PDB entry 1FFV | X-ray diffraction, 2.25 A resolution | chains B and C of the 6 polymer chains in the assembly

[Chain B]
Protein: Cutl, molybdoprotein of carbon monoxide dehydrogenase
Source organism: Hydrogenophaga pseudoflava
Chain sequence (803 residues; each row starts with the number of its first residue):
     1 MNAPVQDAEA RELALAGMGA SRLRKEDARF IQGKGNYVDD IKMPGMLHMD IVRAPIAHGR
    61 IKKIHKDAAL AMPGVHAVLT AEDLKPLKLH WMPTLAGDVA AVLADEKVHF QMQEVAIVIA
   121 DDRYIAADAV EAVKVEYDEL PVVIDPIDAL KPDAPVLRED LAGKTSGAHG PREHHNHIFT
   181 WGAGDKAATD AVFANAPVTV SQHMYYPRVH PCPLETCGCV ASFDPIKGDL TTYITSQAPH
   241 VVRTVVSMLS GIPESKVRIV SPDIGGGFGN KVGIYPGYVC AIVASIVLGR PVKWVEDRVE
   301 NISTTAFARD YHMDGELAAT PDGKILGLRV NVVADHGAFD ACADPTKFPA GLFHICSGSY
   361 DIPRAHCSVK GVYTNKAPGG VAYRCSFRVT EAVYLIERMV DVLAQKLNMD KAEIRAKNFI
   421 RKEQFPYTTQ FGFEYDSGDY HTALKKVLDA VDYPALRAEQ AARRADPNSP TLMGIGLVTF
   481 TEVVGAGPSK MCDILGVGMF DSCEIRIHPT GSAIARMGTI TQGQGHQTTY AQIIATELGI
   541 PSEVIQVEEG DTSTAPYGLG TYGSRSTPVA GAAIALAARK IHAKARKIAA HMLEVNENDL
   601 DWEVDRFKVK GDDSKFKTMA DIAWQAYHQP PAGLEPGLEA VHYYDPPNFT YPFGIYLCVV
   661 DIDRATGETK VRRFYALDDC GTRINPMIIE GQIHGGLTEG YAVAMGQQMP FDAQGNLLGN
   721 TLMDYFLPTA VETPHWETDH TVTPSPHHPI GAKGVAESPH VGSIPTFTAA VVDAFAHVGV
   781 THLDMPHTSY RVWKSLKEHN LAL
Disordered / not traced: 1-6
Sequence notes: conflict G19 (Arg in 4098682), A20 (Pro in 4098682), S21 (Arg in 4098682), R22 (Ala in 4098682), L23 (Cys in 4098682), R24 (Ala in 4098682), L456 (Trp in 4098682); modified residue (384-385)
Modified / non-standard residues: R384 (c-gamma-hydroxy arginine; ARO); C385 (s-selanyl cysteine; CSZ)
Residues lining bound ligands: molybdenum cofactor (PCD; (molybdopterin-cytosine dinucleotide-S,S)-dioxo-aqua-molybdenum(V)): Q237, G266, G267, F268, G269, V272, A382, Y383, R384, C385, Q522, G523, Q524, G525, H526, T529, T561, Y562, G563, S564, R565, S566, T567, P568, C680, T682, R683, I684, N685, I688, I689, Q692, A752, K753, G754, V755, A756, E757

[Chain C]
Protein: Cutm, flavoprotein of carbon monoxide dehydrogenase
Source organism: Hydrogenophaga pseudoflava
UniProtKB: P19914 (DCMM_HYDPS); aligned to UniProt positions 1-287 over residues 1-287
Chain sequence (287 residues; numbered 1 to 287; the number before each row is that of its first residue):
     1 MIPPRFEYHA PKSVGEAVAL LGQLGSDAKL LAGGHSLLPM MKLRFAQPEH LIDINRIPEL
    61 RGIREEGSTV VIGAMTVEND LISSPIVQAR LPLLAEAAKL IADPQVRNRG TIGGDIAHGD
   121 PGNDHPALSI AVEAHFVLEG PNGRRTVPAD GFFLGTYMTL LEENEVMVEI RVPAFAQGTG
   181 WAYEKLKRKT GDWATAGCAV VMRKSGNTVS HIRIALTNVA PTALRAEAAE AALLGKAFTK
   241 EAVQAAADAA IAICEPAEDL RGDADYKTAM AGQMVKRALN AAWARCA
Sequence notes: conflict A89 (Gln177 in P19914), G119 (Asn207 in P19914), D120 (His in P19914), A226 (Arg in P19914), A228 (Gly in P19914), A229 (Gly in P19914), E230 (Arg in P19914), A231 (Ser in P19914), A232 (Arg in P19914)
Swiss-Prot annotation at these positions:
  - binding site (FAD): A32 to S36, T111 to D115
Residues lining bound ligands: FAD (flavin-adenine dinucleotide): K29, L30, L31, A32, G33, G34, H35, S36, L37, I54, A74, L100, I101, A102, V106, R109, G110, T111, G113, G114, D115, A117, H118, N123, D124, L161, E165, V166, M167, K185, G191, D192, W193

[Chain B / chain C interface]
Residue-residue contacts - 40 pairs, chain B then chain C:
  R123(B) - I2(C)
  Y124(B) - I2(C)  hydrophobic
  A127(B) - I2(C)  hydrophobic
  A127(B) - R44(C)
  D128(B) - R44(C)  salt bridge
  E131(B) - R44(C)
  D297(B) - M1(C)
  D663(B) - R277(C)  salt bridge
  A665(B) - M270(C)
  A665(B) - Q273(C)
  T666(B) - Y266(C)  hydrogen bond (backbone-side chain)
  T666(B) - M270(C)
  T666(B) - Q273(C)
  T666(B) - R277(C)
  E668(B) - L186(C)
  P710(B) - L260(C)  hydrophobic
  G719(B) - L260(C)
  M723(B) - R188(C)
  M723(B) - W193(C)  hydrophobic
  D724(B) - R188(C)  salt bridge
  D724(B) - L260(C)
  F726(B) - R188(C)
  L727(B) - K189(C)  hydrogen bond (backbone-side chain)
  T729(B) - K189(C)
  T729(B) - T190(C)
  V731(B) - T190(C)
  E732(B) - K189(C)
  E732(B) - T190(C)  hydrogen bond (side chain-backbone)
  S789(B) - Y266(C)  hydrogen bond
  Y790(B) - G262(C)
  Y790(B) - D263(C)
  Y790(B) - Y266(C)  hydrophobic
  W793(B) - D265(C)
  W793(B) - Y266(C)  hydrophobic
  W793(B) - A269(C)  hydrophobic
  W793(B) - M270(C)
  K794(B) - D263(C)  salt bridge
  K794(B) - D265(C)  salt bridge
  K797(B) - D265(C)  salt bridge
  L803(B) - Q273(C)
Also at the interface, not in a pair above, chain B (26 interface residues in all): L718
Also at the interface, not in a pair above, chain C (23 interface residues in all): P3, R5, D192, R261, M274, K276

[Summary]
Chain B and chain C form an interface of 26 and 23 residues respectively, with 4 hydrogen bonds and 6 salt
bridges. Polar contacts include D128(B)-R44(C), D663(B)-R277(C) and D724(B)-R188(C). Bound to chain B:
molybdenum cofactor. Bound to chain C: flavin-adenine dinucleotide.
Chain B is Cutl, molybdoprotein of carbon monoxide dehydrogenase and chain C is Cutm, flavoprotein of carbon
monoxide dehydrogenase, both from Hydrogenophaga pseudoflava; the structure, Carbon monoxide dehydrogenase
from hydrogenophaga pseudoflava, was determined by X-ray diffraction (same publication as 1FFU).
